7DZ6 - chains A and C of the 4 polymer chains in the assembly; structure by X-ray diffraction, 2.10 A resolution.

[Chain A (and C)]
Molecule: D-tagatose 3-epimerase
From: Sinorhizobium fredii CCBAU 83666
Notes: EC 5.1.3.-; chain C of this document is another copy of the same molecule, construct and numbering; everything in this record applies to it too
Reference sequence: A0A249Q1V1 (A0A249Q1V1_RHIFR); residues 1-284 here = UniProt positions 1-284
Sequence (286 residues; row label = number of the first residue in the row):
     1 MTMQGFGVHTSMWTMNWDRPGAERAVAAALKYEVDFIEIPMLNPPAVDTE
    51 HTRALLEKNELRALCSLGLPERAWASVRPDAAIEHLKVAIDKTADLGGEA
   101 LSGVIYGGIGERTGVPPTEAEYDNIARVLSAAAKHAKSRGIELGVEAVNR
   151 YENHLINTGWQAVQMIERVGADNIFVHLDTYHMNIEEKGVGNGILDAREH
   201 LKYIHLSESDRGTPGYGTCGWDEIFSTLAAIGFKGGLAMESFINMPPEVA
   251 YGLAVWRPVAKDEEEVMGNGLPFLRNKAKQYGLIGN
Disordered / not traced: 1, 285-286
Construct notes: expression tag (285-286)
Metal / ion sites: Mg2+: Glu146, Asp179, Glu240

[How chain A and chain C interact]
Pairs across the interface - 69 pairs, chain A then chain C:
  Arg112(A) with Tyr251(C), hydrogen bond (side chain-backbone); Trp256(C)
  Gly114(A) with Tyr251(C); Trp256(C)
  Val115(A) with Trp256(C)
  Pro116(A) with Trp256(C)
  Pro117(A) with Trp256(C)
  Asn149(A) with Tyr151(C), hydrogen bond
  Arg150(A) with Tyr181(C); Asp210(C); Ala254(C); Trp256(C), hydrogen bond (backbone-side chain); Arg257(C)
  Tyr151(A) with Asn149(C), hydrogen bond; Tyr151(C), hydrophobic; Glu152(C), hydrogen bond; Tyr181(C), hydrogen bond; Gly252(C); Ala254(C), hydrophobic
  Glu152(A) with Tyr151(C), hydrogen bond
  His154(A) with Trp256(C)
  Asn157(A) with Trp256(C)
  Thr158(A) with Arg257(C)
  Tyr181(A) with Arg150(C); Tyr151(C), hydrogen bond
  Asn184(A) with Asn184(C), hydrogen bond (backbone-side chain); Ser209(C); Thr218(C), hydrogen bond (backbone-side chain)
  Ile185(A) with Ile185(C), hydrophobic; Ser209(C); Asp210(C)
  Glu186(A) with Arg257(C), salt bridge
  Glu187(A) with Thr218(C)
  Lys188(A) with Asp210(C), salt bridge; Tyr216(C); Val259(C), hydrogen bond (side chain-backbone)
  Gly189(A) with Gly217(C)
  Val190(A) with Thr218(C)
  Ser209(A) with Asn184(C); Ile185(C)
  Asp210(A) with Arg150(C); Ile185(C); Lys188(C), salt bridge
  Tyr216(A) with Lys188(C)
  Gly217(A) with Gly189(C)
  Thr218(A) with Asn184(C), hydrogen bond (side chain-backbone); Glu187(C); Val190(C)
  Tyr251(A) with Arg112(C); Gly114(C); Val115(C), hydrophobic; Pro116(C), hydrophobic
  Gly252(A) with Arg112(C), hydrogen bond (backbone-side chain)
  Leu253(A) with Tyr151(C)
  Ala254(A) with Arg112(C); Arg150(C); Tyr151(C), hydrophobic
  Trp256(A) with Arg112(C); Gly114(C); Val115(C); Pro116(C); Arg150(C), hydrogen bond (side chain-backbone); His154(C); Asn157(C)
  Arg257(A) with Arg150(C); Thr158(C); Trp160(C); Glu186(C), salt bridge
  Val259(A) with Lys188(C), hydrogen bond (backbone-side chain)
Interface residues without a listed pair, chain A (40 interface residues in all): Thr113, Asn153, Trp160, Gln161, Met183, Arg211, Gly212, Thr213
Interface residues without a listed pair, chain C (38 interface residues in all): Pro117, Asn153, Gln161, Met183, Arg211, Gly212, Leu253

[Overview]
The interface between chain A and chain C involves 40 residues on one side and 38 on the other; the contacts
include 15 hydrogen bonds and 4 salt bridges. Among the polar pairs are Glu186(A)-Arg257(C),
Lys188(A)-Asp210(C) and Arg112(A)-Tyr251(C).
Chain A and chain C are both D-tagatose 3-epimerase (Sinorhizobium fredii CCBAU 83666); the structure, Crystal
structures of D-allulose 3-epimerase with D-allulose from Sinorhizobium fredii, was determined by X-ray
diffraction, deposited together with 7DZ2, 7DZ3, 7DZ4 and 7DZ5.
